7KTQ - chains E and I of the 10 polymer chains in the assembly; structure by electron microscopy, 3.30 A resolution.

# Chain E
Protein: Histone H3
From: Xenopus laevis
Reference sequence: A0A310TTQ1 (A0A310TTQ1_XENLA); residues 37-135 here correspond to UniProt positions 38-136 (UniProt number = residue number + 1)
Chain sequence (99 residues; numbered 37 to 135; the number before each row is that of its first residue):
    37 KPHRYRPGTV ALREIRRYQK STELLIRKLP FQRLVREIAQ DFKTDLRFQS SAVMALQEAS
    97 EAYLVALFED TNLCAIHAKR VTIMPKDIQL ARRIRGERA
Not modelled in the structure: 37, 134-135

# Chain I
Molecule: 601 DNA
From: Homo sapiens
Sequence (167 nucleotides; each row starts with the number of its first residue):
     1 TACCCGGGAT ATCGAGAATC CCGGTGCCGA GGCCGCTCAA TTGGTCGTAG ACAGCTCTAG
    61 CACCGCTTAA ACGCACGTAC GCGCTGTCCC CCGCGTTTTA ACCGCCAAGG GGATTACTCC
   121 CTAGTCTCCA GGCACGTGTC AGATATATAC ATCCGATATC CCGGGTA
Not modelled in the structure: 165-167

# How chain E and chain I interact
Residue-residue contacts (20; chain E residue first):
  Arg40(E) - DG93(I)  hydrogen bond to the base
  Arg40(E) - DC94(I)  hydrogen bond to the sugar
  Tyr41(E) - DA17(I)  sugar contact
  Tyr41(E) - DA18(I)  sugar contact
  Tyr41(E) - DG93(I)  phosphate contact
  Tyr41(E) - DC94(I)  hydrogen bond to the phosphate
  Gly44(E) - DG93(I)  phosphate contact
  Val46(E) - DG93(I)  phosphate contact
  Val46(E) - DC94(I)  phosphate contact
  Ala47(E) - DG93(I)  hydrogen bond to the phosphate
  Arg49(E) - DA18(I)  phosphate contact
  Arg49(E) - DT19(I)  salt bridge to the phosphate
  Arg53(E) - DT19(I)  salt bridge to the phosphate
  Lys56(E) - DC20(I)  salt bridge to the phosphate
  Arg63(E) - DA101(I)  phosphate contact
  Lys64(E) - DC102(I)  hydrogen bond to the phosphate
  Leu65(E) - DC102(I)  hydrogen bond to the phosphate
  Pro66(E) - DA101(I)  phosphate contact
  Arg69(E) - DA101(I)  salt bridge to the phosphate
  Arg83(E) - DG110(I)  sugar contact
Also at the interface, not in a pair above, chain E (18 interface residues in all): His39, Arg42, Pro43, Thr45
Also at the interface, not in a pair above, chain I (11 interface residues in all): DC92, DG111

# Overview
18 residues of chain E and 11 residues of chain I are in contact, with 6 hydrogen bonds and 4 salt bridges.
Polar contacts include Arg40(E)-DG93(I), Arg40(E)-DC94(I) and Tyr41(E)-DC94(I).
Here chain E is Histone H3 (Xenopus laevis) and chain I is 601 DNA (Homo sapiens). Entry 7KTQ (Nucleosome from
a dimeric PRC2 bound to a nucleosome) was determined by electron microscopy together with 7KSO, 7KSR and 7KTP
from the same study.
